Entry 6N2J (X-ray diffraction, 1.80 A resolution); this record covers chain A.

# Chain A
Protein: GTPase KRas
Organism: Homo sapiens
UniProtKB: P01116 (RASK_HUMAN), isoform P01116-2; numbering as in UniProt (aligned over 1-169)
Chain sequence (170 residues; row label = number of the first residue in the row; numbering starts at 0):
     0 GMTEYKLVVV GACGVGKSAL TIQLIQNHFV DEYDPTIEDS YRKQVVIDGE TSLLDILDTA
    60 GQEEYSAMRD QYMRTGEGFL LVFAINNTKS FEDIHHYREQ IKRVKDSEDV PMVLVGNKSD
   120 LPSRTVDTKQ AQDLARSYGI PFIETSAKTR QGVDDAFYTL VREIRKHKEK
Unresolved in the structure: 0-1
Sequence notes: expression tag (0); engineered mutation Cys12 (Gly in P01116), Ser51 (Cys in P01116), Leu80 (Cys in P01116), Ser118 (Cys in P01116)
Swiss-Prot annotation at these positions:
  - motif: Tyr32 to Tyr40 (Effector region)
  - binding site (GTP): Gly10, Ala11, Gly13 to Ala18, Val29 to Thr35, Ala59, Gly60, Asn116, Lys117, Asp119
  - modified residue: Met1 (N-acetylmethionine), Thr2 (N-acetylthreonine), Lys104 (N6-acetyllysine)
  - glycosylation: Thr35 (Microbial infection: O-linked (Glc) threonine)
  - natural variant: Lys5 (K5E: In NS3; K5N: In GASC), Gly10 (G10GG: In AML), Cys12 (G12C: In lung carcinoma; this construct carries the variant), Gly13 (G13D: In GASC, JMML and OES; G13R: In pylocytic astrocytoma), Val14 (V14I: In NS3), Leu19 (L19F: In OES), Gln22 (Q22E: In CFC2; Q22R: In NS3), Pro34 (P34L: In NS3; P34Q: In NS3; P34R: In CFC2), Ile36 (I36M: In NS3), Thr58 (T58I: In NS3), Ala59 (A59T: In GASC), Gly60 (G60R: In CFC2; G60S: In NS3), 8 further natural variant entries in UniProt
  - mutagenesis: Asp38 (D38A: Decreased interaction with MAPKAP1/SIN1), Tyr40 (Y40A: Decreased interaction with MAPKAP1/SIN1), Gln61 (Q61L: Promotes GTP binding)
Covalently attached groups: compound K9M linked to Cys12
Metal / ion sites: Mg2+: Ser17 (together with GDP)
Small-molecule neighbours:
  - GDP (guanosine-5'-diphosphate): Ala11, Gly13, Val14, Gly15, Lys16, Ser17, Ala18, Phe28, Val29, Asp30, Glu31, Tyr32, Asn116, Lys117, Asp119, Leu120, Ser145, Ala146, Lys147
  - K9M (1-{4-[7-(naphthalen-1-yl)-5,6,7,8-tetrahydropyrido[3,4-d]pyrimidin-4-yl]piperazin-1-yl}propan-1-one): Val9, Gly10, Lys16, Pro34, Thr58, Ala59, Gly60, Gln61, Glu62, Glu63, Tyr64, Arg68, Asp69, Met72, His95, Tyr96, Gln99, Ile100, Arg102, Val103
Reported in the primary citation:
  - binding site for K9M: Val9, Cys12, Lys16, Asp69, Met72, His95, Tyr96, Ile100, Val103
  - contacts within the chain: Asp69-Arg102 (salt bridge)

# In short
Chain A binds GDP. Covalently linked compound K9M: at Cys12. Curated annotation (UniProt) lists 20 GTP-binding
residues and 3 mutagenesis sites. The paper reports a binding site for K9M at Val9, Cys12 and Lys16 among
others; contacts within the chain involving Asp69 and Arg102.
Chain A is GTPase KRas (Homo sapiens); the structure, Tetrahydropyridopyrimidines as Covalent Inhibitors of
KRAS-G12C, was determined by X-ray diffraction (same publication as 6N2K).
